Entry 6EQB (X-ray diffraction, 2.81 A resolution); this record covers chains A and C of the 5 polymer chains in the assembly.

# Chain A
Protein: HLA class I histocompatibility antigen, A-2 alpha chain
Organism: Homo sapiens
Reference sequence: P01892 (1A02_HUMAN); residues 1-276 here correspond to UniProt positions 25-300 (UniProt number = residue number + 24)
Sequence (276 residues; numbered 1 to 276; the number before each row is that of its first residue):
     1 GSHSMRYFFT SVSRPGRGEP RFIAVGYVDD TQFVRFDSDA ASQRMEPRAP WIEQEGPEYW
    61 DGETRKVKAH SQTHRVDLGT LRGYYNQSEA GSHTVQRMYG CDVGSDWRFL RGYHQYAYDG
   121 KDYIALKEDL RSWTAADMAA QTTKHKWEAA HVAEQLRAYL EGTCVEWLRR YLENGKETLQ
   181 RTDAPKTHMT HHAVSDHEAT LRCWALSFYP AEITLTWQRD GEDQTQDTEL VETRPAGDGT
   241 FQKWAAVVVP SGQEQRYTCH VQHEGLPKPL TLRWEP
Cystine bridges: Cys101-Cys164, Cys203-Cys259

# Chain C
Protein: Ala-ala-gly-ile-gly-ile-leu-thr-val
Sequence (9 residues; numbered 2 to 10; the number before each row is that of its first residue):
     2 AAGIGILTV
What the authors report for this chain:
  - conformationally variable residues (register shift): Ala2, Gly6

# How chain A and chain C interact
Pairs across the interface - 42 pairs, chain A then chain C:
  Met5(A) - Ala2(C)
  Tyr7(A) - Ala2(C)  hydrogen bond (side chain-backbone)
  Tyr7(A) - Ala3(C)
  Glu63(A) - Ala2(C)  hydrogen bond (side chain-backbone)
  Glu63(A) - Ala3(C)
  Lys66(A) - Ala2(C)  hydrogen bond (side chain-backbone)
  Lys66(A) - Ala3(C)  hydrogen bond (side chain-backbone)
  Lys66(A) - Gly4(C)
  His70(A) - Ala3(C)
  His70(A) - Gly4(C)
  His70(A) - Ile7(C)
  Thr73(A) - Thr9(C)
  Val76(A) - Thr9(C)
  Asp77(A) - Thr9(C)
  Asp77(A) - Val10(C)  hydrogen bond (side chain-backbone)
  Leu81(A) - Val10(C)  hydrophobic
  Tyr84(A) - Val10(C)  hydrogen bond (side chain-backbone)
  Arg97(A) - Ile7(C)
  Arg97(A) - Leu8(C)
  Tyr99(A) - Ala2(C)
  Tyr99(A) - Ala3(C)  hydrogen bond (side chain-backbone)
  Tyr99(A) - Gly4(C)  hydrogen bond (side chain-backbone)
  Tyr99(A) - Ile7(C)  hydrophobic
  His114(A) - Ile7(C)
  Tyr116(A) - Val10(C)
  Thr143(A) - Val10(C)  hydrogen bond (side chain-backbone)
  Lys146(A) - Thr9(C)  hydrogen bond (side chain-backbone)
  Lys146(A) - Val10(C)
  Trp147(A) - Leu8(C)
  Trp147(A) - Thr9(C)  hydrogen bond (side chain-backbone)
  Trp147(A) - Val10(C)  hydrophobic
  Ala150(A) - Leu8(C)  hydrophobic
  Val152(A) - Gly6(C)
  Val152(A) - Leu8(C)  hydrophobic
  Gln155(A) - Ile5(C)
  Gln155(A) - Gly6(C)  hydrogen bond (side chain-backbone)
  Leu156(A) - Gly6(C)
  Tyr159(A) - Ala2(C)  hydrogen bond (side chain-backbone)
  Tyr159(A) - Ala3(C)
  Tyr159(A) - Gly4(C)
  Trp167(A) - Ala2(C)
  Tyr171(A) - Ala2(C)  hydrogen bond (side chain-backbone)
Also at the interface, not in a pair above, chain A (29 interface residues in all): Phe9, Tyr59, Thr80, Tyr123, Ala158

# In short
29 residues of chain A and 9 residues of chain C are in contact; the contacts include 14 hydrogen bonds. Polar
pairs include Tyr7(A)-Ala2(C), Glu63(A)-Ala2(C) and Lys66(A)-Ala2(C). The paper reports conformational
variability at Ala2(C) and Gly6(C).
Chain A is HLA class I histocompatibility antigen, A-2 alpha chain (Homo sapiens) and chain C is
Ala-ala-gly-ile-gly-ile-leu-thr-val; the structure, HLA class I histocompatibility antigen, was determined by
X-ray diffraction (same publication as 6EQA).
